Entry 8UKT (X-ray diffraction, 3.60 A resolution); this record covers chains T and A of the 13 polymer chains in the assembly.

# Chain T
Molecule: tsDNA with Fapy-dG lesion
Sequence (29 nucleotides; numbered 1 to 29; the number before each row is that of its first residue):
     1 CCTTCTCTCT CTCGCTGAXC CTCTCGATG
Unresolved in the structure: 1-4, 29
Modified / non-standard residues: WVQ (N-[(5E)-2-amino-5-(formylimino)-6-oxo-5,6-dihydropyrimidin-4-yl]-2-deoxy-5-O-phosphono-beta-D-erythro-pentofuranosylamine) at position 19

# Chain A
Protein: DNA-directed RNA polymerase II subunit RPB1
Organism: Saccharomyces cerevisiae S288C
Notes: EC 2.7.7.6
UniProtKB: P04050 (RPB1_YEAST); residue numbers follow UniProt; this construct covers 1-1733
Sequence (1733 residues; each row starts with the number of its first residue):
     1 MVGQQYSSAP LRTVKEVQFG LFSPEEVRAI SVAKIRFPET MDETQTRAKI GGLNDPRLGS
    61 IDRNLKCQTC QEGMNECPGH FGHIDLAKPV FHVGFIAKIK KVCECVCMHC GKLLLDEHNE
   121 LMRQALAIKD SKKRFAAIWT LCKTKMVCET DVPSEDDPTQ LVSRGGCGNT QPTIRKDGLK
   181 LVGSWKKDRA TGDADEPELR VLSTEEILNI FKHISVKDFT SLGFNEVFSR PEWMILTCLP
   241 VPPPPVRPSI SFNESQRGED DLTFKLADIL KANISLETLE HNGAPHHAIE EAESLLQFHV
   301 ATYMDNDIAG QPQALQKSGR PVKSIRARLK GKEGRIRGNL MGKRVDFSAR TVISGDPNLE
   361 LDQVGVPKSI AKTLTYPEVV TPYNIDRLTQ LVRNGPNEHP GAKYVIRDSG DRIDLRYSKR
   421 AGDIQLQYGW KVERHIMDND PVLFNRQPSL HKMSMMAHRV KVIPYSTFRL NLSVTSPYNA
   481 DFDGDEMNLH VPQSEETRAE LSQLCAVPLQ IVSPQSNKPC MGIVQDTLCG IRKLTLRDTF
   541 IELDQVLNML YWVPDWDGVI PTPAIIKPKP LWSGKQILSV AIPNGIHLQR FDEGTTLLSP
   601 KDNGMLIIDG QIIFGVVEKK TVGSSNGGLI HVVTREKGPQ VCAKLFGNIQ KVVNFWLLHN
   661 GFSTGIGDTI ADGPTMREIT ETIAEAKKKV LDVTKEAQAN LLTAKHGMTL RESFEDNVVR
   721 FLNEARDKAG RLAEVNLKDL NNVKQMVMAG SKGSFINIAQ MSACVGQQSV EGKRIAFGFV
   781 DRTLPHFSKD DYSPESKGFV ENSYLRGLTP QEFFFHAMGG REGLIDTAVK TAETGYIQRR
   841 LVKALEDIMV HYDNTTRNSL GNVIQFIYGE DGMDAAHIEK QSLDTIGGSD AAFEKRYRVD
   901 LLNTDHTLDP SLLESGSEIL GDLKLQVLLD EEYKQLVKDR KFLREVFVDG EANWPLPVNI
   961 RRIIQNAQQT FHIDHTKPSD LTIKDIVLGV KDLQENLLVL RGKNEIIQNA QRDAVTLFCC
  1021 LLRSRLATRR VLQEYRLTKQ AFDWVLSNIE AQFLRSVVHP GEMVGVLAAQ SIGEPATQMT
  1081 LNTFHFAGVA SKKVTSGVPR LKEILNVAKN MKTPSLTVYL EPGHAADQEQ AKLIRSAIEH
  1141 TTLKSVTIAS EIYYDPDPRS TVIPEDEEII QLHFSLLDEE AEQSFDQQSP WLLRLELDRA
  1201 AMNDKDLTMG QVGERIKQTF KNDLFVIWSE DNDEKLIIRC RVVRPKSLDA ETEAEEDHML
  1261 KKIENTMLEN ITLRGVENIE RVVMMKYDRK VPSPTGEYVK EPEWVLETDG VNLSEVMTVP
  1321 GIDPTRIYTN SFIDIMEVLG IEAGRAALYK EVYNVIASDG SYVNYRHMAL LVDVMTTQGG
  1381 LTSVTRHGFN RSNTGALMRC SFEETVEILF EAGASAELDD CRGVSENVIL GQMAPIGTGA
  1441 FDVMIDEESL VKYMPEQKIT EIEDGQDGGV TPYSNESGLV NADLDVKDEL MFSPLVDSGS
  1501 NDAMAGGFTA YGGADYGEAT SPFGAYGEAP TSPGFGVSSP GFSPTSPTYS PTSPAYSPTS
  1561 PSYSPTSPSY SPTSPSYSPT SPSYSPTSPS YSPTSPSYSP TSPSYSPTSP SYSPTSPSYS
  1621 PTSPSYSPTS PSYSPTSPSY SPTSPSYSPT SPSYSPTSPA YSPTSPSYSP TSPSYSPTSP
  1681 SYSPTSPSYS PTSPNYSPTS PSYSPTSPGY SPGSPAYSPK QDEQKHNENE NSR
Unresolved in the structure: 1-2, 154-160, 187-198, 250-256, 1082-1091, 1177-1187, 1244-1256, 1447-1733
Metal / ion sites: Zn2+ site 1: Cys-67, Cys-70, Cys-77, His-80; Zn2+ site 2: Cys-107, Cys-110, Cys-167, Asn-169; Mg2+: Asp-483, Asp-485 (shared with 2 residues of chain R)
Curated features (UniProtKB/Swiss-Prot):
  - region: Pro-248 to Asp-260 (Lid loop), Asn-306 to Lys-323 (Rudder loop), Pro-810 to Glu-822 (Bridging helix)
  - binding site (Zn(2+)): Cys-67, Cys-70, Cys-77, His-80, Cys-107, Cys-110, Cys-148, Cys-167
  - binding site (Mg(2+)): Asp-481, Asp-483, Asp-485
  - modified residue: Thr-1471 (Phosphothreonine)
  - cross-link (Glycyl lysine isopeptide (Lys-Gly)): Lys-695 (interchain with G-Cter in ubiquitin), Lys-1246 (interchain with G-Cter in ubiquitin), Lys-1350 (interchain with G-Cter in ubiquitin)
  - natural variant: Ser-1653 to Pro-1659 (deletion: In strain: A364A)
  - mutagenesis: Lys-1246 (K1246R: Impairs ubiquitination during transcription stress)

# Chain T / chain A interface
Residue-residue contacts (24):
  DT16(T) / Arg-1386(A)  hydrogen bond to the base
  DT16(T) / Glu-1404(A)  sugar contact
  DT16(T) / Glu-1407(A)  phosphate contact
  DG17(T) / Lys-330(A)  phosphate contact
  DG17(T) / Tyr-836(A)  sugar contact
  DG17(T) / Arg-1386(A)  hydrogen bond to the base
  DG17(T) / Glu-1403(A)  phosphate contact
  DG17(T) / Glu-1404(A)  phosphate contact
  DG17(T) / Glu-1407(A)  phosphate contact
  DA18(T) / Lys-332(A)  phosphate contact
  DA18(T) / Arg-337(A)  salt bridge to the phosphate
  DA18(T) / Tyr-836(A)  sugar contact
  DA18(T) / Glu-1403(A)  sugar contact
  WVQ_19(T) / Lys-332(A)  salt bridge to the phosphate
  WVQ_19(T) / Arg-337(A)  salt bridge to the phosphate
  WVQ_19(T) / Thr-831(A)  base contact
  WVQ_19(T) / Ala-832(A)  base contact
  WVQ_19(T) / Gly-835(A)  sugar contact
  WVQ_19(T) / Tyr-836(A)  sugar contact
  WVQ_19(T) / Arg-839(A)  phosphate contact
  DC20(T) / Arg-337(A)  salt bridge to the phosphate
  DC21(T) / Gln-447(A)  hydrogen bond to the sugar
  DT22(T) / Arg-344(A)  salt bridge to the phosphate
  DT22(T) / Arg-350(A)  hydrogen bond to the sugar
Other interface residues (no listed pair), chain A (16 interface residues in all): Ala-828

# In short
Chain T and chain A form an interface of 7 and 16 residues respectively; the contacts include 4 hydrogen bonds
and 5 salt bridges. Among the polar pairs are DT16(T)/Arg-1386(A), DG17(T)/Arg-1386(A) and DC21(T)/Gln-447(A).
Chain T is tsDNA with Fapy-dG lesion and chain A is DNA-directed RNA polymerase II subunit RPB1 (Saccharomyces
cerevisiae S288C); the structure, RNA polymerase II elongation complex with Fapy-dG lesion with AMP added, was
determined by X-ray diffraction, deposited together with 8UKQ, 8UKR, 8UKS and 8UKU.
